PDB entry 4NKZ | X-ray diffraction, 3.00 A resolution | chain A

Chain A:
Name: Steroid 17-alpha-hydroxylase/17,20 lyase
Organism: Homo sapiens
Notes: EC 1.14.99.9, 4.1.2.30
Reference sequence: P05093 (CP17A_HUMAN); numbering as in UniProt (aligned over 24-508)
Sequence (494 residues; row label = number of the first residue in the row):
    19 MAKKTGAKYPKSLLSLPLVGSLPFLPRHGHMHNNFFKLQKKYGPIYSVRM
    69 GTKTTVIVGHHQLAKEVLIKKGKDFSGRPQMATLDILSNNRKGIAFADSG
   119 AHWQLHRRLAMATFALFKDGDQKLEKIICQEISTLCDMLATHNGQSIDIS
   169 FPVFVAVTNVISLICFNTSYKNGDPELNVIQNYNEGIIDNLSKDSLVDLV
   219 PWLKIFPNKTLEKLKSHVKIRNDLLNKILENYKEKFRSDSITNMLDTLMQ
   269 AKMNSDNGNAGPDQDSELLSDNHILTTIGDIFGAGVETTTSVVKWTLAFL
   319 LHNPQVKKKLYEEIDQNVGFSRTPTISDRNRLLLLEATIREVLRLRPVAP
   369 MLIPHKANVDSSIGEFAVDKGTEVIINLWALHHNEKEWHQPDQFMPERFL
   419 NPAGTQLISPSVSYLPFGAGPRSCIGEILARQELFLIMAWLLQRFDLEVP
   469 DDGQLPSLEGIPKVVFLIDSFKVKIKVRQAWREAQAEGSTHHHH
Unresolved in the structure: 19-30, 138-139, 275-283, 505-512
Construct notes: expression tag (19-23, 509-512); engineered mutation Leu-105 (Ala in P05093)
Metal / ion sites: heme Fe near Cys-442 (its only coordinating residue here)
Ligand contacts:
  - heme (HEM): Leu-86, Arg-96, Ile-112, Ala-113, Trp-121, Arg-125, Phe-132, Ile-299, Ala-302, Gly-303, Thr-306, Thr-307, Val-310, Leu-361, Val-366, Ala-367, Leu-370, Ile-371, His-373, Pro-434, Phe-435, Gly-436, Pro-439, Arg-440, Ser-441, Cys-442, Ile-443, Gly-444, Leu-447, Ala-448, Leu-452
  - 17-Hydroxypregnenolone (LZZ; (3alpha,8alpha)-3,17-dihydroxypregn-5-en-20-one): Leu-105, Ala-113, Phe-114, Asn-202, Ile-205, Ile-206, Leu-209, Gly-297, Asp-298, Gly-301, Ala-302, Glu-305, Thr-306, Val-366, Ile-371, Val-482, Val-483
Curated features (UniProtKB/Swiss-Prot):
  - binding site (substrate): Asn-202
  - binding site (heme): Cys-442
  - natural variant: Pro-35 (P35L: In AH5), Phe-53 (deletion: In AH5), Tyr-64 (Y64S: In AH5), Phe-93 (F93C: In AH5), Arg-96 (R96Q: In AH5; R96W: In AH5), Ser-106 (S106P: In AH5), Ile-112 (I112II: In AH5), Phe-114 (F114V: In AH5), Asp-116 (D116V: In AH5), Trp-121 (W121R: In AH5 loss of activity), Ala-174 (A174E: In AH5), Asn-177 (N177D: In AH5), 13 further natural variant entries in UniProt
What the authors report for this chain:
  - binding site for 17-Hydroxypregnenolone: Asn-202
  - mutagenesis - A105L: unchanged binding to 17-Hydroxypregnenolone
  - mutagenesis - A105L (5-fold): increased catalytic activity on 17-Hydroxypregnenolone
  - specificity-determining residues: Asn-202 (by similarity / conservation)
  - mutagenesis - A105L: decreased catalytic activity on 16alpha-hydroxyprogesterone
  - mutagenesis - A105L: increased stability (proposed by the authors, not directly observed)

In short:
Chain A binds heme and 17-Hydroxypregnenolone. Curated annotation (UniProt) lists substrate-binding residue
Asn-202 and heme-binding residue Cys-442. From the paper: a binding site for 17-Hydroxypregnenolone at
Asn-202; A105L increases catalytic activity on 17-Hydroxypregnenolone.
Chain A is Steroid 17-alpha-hydroxylase/17,20 lyase (Homo sapiens); the structure, Human steroidogenic
cytochrome P450 17A1 mutant A105L with substrate 17alpha-hydroxypregnenolone, was determined by X-ray
diffraction, deposited together with 4NKV, 4NKW, 4NKX and 4NKY.
